6VBW - chains M and A of the 13 polymer chains in the assembly; structure by electron microscopy, 3.20 A resolution.

Chain M:
Molecule: 22-nt DNA strand
Sequence (22 nucleotides; numbered 1 to 22; the number before each row is that of its first residue):
     1 GCAGTCATCACCAATTTATTTA
Disordered / not traced: 1-7, 15-22

Chain A:
Name: Cas8
Source organism: Vibrio cholerae
Sequence (640 residues; each row starts with the number of its first residue):
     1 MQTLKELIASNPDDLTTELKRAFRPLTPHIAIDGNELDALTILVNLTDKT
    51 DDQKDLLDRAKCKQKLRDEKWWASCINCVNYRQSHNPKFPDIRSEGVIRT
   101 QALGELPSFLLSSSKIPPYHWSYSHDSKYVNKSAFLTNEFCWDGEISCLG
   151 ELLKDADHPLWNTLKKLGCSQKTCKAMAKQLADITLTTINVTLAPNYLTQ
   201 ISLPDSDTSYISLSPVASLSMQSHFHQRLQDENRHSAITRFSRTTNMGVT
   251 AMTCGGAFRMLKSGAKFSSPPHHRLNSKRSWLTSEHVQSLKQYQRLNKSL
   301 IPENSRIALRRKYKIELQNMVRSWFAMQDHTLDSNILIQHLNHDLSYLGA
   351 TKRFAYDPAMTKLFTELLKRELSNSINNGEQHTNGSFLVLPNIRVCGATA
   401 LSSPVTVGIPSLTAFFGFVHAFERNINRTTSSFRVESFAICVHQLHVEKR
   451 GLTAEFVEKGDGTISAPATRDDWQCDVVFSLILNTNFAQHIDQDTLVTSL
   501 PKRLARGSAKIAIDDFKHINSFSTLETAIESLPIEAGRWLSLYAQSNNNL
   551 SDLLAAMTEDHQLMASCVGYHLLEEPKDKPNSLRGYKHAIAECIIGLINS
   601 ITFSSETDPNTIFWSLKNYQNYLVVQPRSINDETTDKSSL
Disordered / not traced: 1-15, 31-34, 50-59, 140-145, 151-171, 273-385, 459-462, 488-490, 604-607, 631-640
Reported in the primary citation:
  - binding site for the 100-nt DNA strand: Ser-127, Arg-243, Asn-246

Chain M / chain A interface:
Contacting residue pairs - 16 pairs, chain M then chain A:
  DA10(M) with Lys-128(A), base contact
  DC11(M) with Lys-49(A), hydrogen bond to the phosphate; Ser-127(A), base contact; Lys-128(A), base contact
  DC12(M) with Lys-49(A), salt bridge to the phosphate; Ser-127(A), hydrogen bond to the base; Asn-131(A), hydrogen bond to the phosphate
  DA13(M) with Arg-24(A), phosphate contact; Lys-49(A), phosphate contact; Asn-131(A), hydrogen bond to the phosphate; Thr-245(A), sugar contact; Met-252(A), sugar contact
  DA14(M) with Lys-20(A), salt bridge to the phosphate; Arg-24(A), salt bridge to the phosphate; Met-252(A), sugar contact; Thr-253(A), phosphate contact
Interface residues without a listed pair, chain A (12 interface residues in all): Arg-21, Val-130, Gly-255

In short:
Chain M and chain A form an interface of 5 and 12 residues respectively; the contacts include 4 hydrogen bonds
and 3 salt bridges. Among the polar pairs are DC12(M)/Ser-127(A), DC11(M)/Lys-49(A) and DC12(M)/Asn-131(A).
The paper reports a binding site for the 100-nt DNA strand at Ser-127(A), Arg-243(A) and Asn-246(A).
Chain M is a 22-nt DNA strand and chain A is Cas8 (Vibrio cholerae); the structure, Cryo-EM structure of
Cascade-TniQ-dsDNA ternary complex, was determined by electron microscopy together with 6V9Q from the same
study.
